8J6Q - chains B and S of the 5 polymer chains in the assembly; structure by electron microscopy, 2.60 A resolution.

# Chain B
Protein: Guanine nucleotide-binding protein G(I)/G(S)/G(T) subunit beta-1
Organism: Homo sapiens
UniProtKB: P62873 (GBB1_HUMAN); numbering as in UniProt (aligned over 2-340)
Sequence (339 residues; numbered 2 to 340; the number before each row is that of its first residue):
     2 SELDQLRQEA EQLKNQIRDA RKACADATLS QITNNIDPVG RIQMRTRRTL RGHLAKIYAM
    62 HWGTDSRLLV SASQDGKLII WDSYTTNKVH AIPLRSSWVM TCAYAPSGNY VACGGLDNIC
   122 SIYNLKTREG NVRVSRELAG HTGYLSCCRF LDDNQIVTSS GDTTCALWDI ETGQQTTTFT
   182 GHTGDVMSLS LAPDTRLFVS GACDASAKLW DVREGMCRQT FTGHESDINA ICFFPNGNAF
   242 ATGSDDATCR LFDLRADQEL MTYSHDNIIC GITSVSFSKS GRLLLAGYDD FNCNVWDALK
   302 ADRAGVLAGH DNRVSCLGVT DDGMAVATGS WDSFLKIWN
Curated features (UniProtKB/Swiss-Prot):
  - modified residue: Ser2 (N-acetylserine), His266 (Phosphohistidine)
  - natural variant: Leu30 (L30F: In MRD42; uncertain significance), Arg52 (R52G: In MRD42), Gly64 (G64V: In MRD42), Asp76 (D76E: In MRD42; D76G: In MRD42), Gly77 (G77S: In MRD42), Lys78 (K78R: In MRD42), Ile80 (I80N: In MRD42; I80T: In MRD42), His91 (H91R: In MRD42; uncertain significance), Ala92 (A92T: In MRD42), Pro94 (P94S: In MRD42), Leu95 (L95P: In MRD42), Arg96 (R96L: In MRD42), 5 further natural variant entries in UniProt

# Chain S
Protein: single Fab chain (scFv16)
Organism: synthetic construct
Notes: antibody fragment or engineered binder
Sequence (250 residues; row label = number of the first residue in the row):
     1 DVQLVESGGG LVQPGGSRKL SCSASGFAFS SFGMHWVRQA PEKGLEWVAY ISSGSGTIYY
    61 ADTVKGRFTI SRDDPKNTLF LQMTSLRSED TAMYYCVRSI YYYGSSPFDF WGQGTTLTVS
   121 SGGGGSGGGG SGGGGSDIVM TQATSSVPVT PGESVSISCR SSKSLLHSNG NTYLYWFLQR
   181 PGQSPQLLIY RMSNLASGVP DRFSGSGSGT AFTLTISRLE AEDVGVYYCM QHLEYPLTFG
   241 AGTKLELKGS
Unresolved in the structure: 122-134, 248-250
Disulfides: Cys22-Cys96, Cys159-Cys229

# How chain B and chain S interact
Contacting residue pairs - 17 pairs, chain B then chain S:
  Asp66(B) - Tyr103(S)
  Arg68(B) - Tyr103(S)
  Leu69(B) - Tyr103(S)  hydrophobic
  Val90(B) - Tyr102(S)  hydrophobic
  His91(B) - Tyr102(S)
  Arg129(B) - Val2(S)
  Arg129(B) - Arg98(S)  hydrogen bond (backbone-side chain)
  Arg129(B) - Asp109(S)  salt bridge
  Arg129(B) - Phe110(S)
  Glu130(B) - Gly26(S)
  Glu130(B) - Phe27(S)
  Glu130(B) - Ala28(S)  hydrogen bond (backbone-backbone)
  Glu130(B) - Phe32(S)
  Gly131(B) - Ser31(S)
  Gly131(B) - Phe32(S)
  Gly131(B) - Ile100(S)
  Asn132(B) - Ala28(S)
Other interface residues (no listed pair), chain B (10 interface residues in all): Asp83

# Summary
10 residues of chain B face 12 of chain S across their interface, with 2 hydrogen bonds and 1 salt bridge.
Among the polar pairs are Arg129(B)-Asp109(S), Arg129(B)-Arg98(S) and Glu130(B)-Ala28(S).
Chain B is Guanine nucleotide-binding protein G(I)/G(S)/G(T) subunit beta-1 (Homo sapiens) and chain S is
single Fab chain (scFv16) (synthetic construct); the structure, Cryo-EM structure of the 3-HB and compound
9n-bound human HCAR2-Gi1 complex, was determined by electron microscopy, deposited together with 8J6P and
8J6R.
